PDB entry 1HBX | X-ray diffraction, 3.15 A resolution | chains B and G of the 5 polymer chains in the assembly

== Chain B ==
Name: Serum response factor
Source organism: Homo sapiens
Notes: fragment: core residues 132-223
Reference sequence: P11831 (SRF_HUMAN); numbering as in UniProt (aligned over 132-223)
Chain sequence (92 residues; numbered 132 to 223; the number before each row is that of its first residue):
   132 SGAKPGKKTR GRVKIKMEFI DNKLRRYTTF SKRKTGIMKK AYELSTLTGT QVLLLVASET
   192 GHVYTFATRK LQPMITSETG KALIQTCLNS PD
Unresolved in the structure: 132-137
Swiss-Prot annotation at these positions:
  - DNA-binding region: Gly133 to Pro222
Reported in the primary citation:
  - binding site for the 26-nt DNA strand: Lys139
  - binding site for the 26-nt DNA strand: Thr191
  - conformationally variable residues (side-chain flip): Tyr158, His193
  - binding site for the 26-nt DNA strand: Lys139, Thr191

== Chain G ==
Name: Ets-domain protein elk-4
Source organism: Homo sapiens
Reference sequence: P28324 (ELK4_HUMAN); numbering as in UniProt (aligned over 2-156)
Chain sequence (157 residues; each row starts with the number of its first residue; numbering starts at 0):
     0 GSDSAITLWQ FLLQLLQKPQ NKHMICWTSN DGQFKLLQAE EVARLWGIRK NKPNMNYDKL
    60 SRALRYYYVK NIIKKVNGQK FVYKFVSYPE ILNMDPMTVG RIEGDCESLN FSEVSSSSKD
   120 VENGGKDKPP QPGAKTSSRN DYIHSGLYSS FTLNSLN
Unresolved in the structure: 0-1, 94-136
Swiss-Prot annotation at these positions:
  - DNA-binding region: Ile5 to Val85 (ETS)
Reported in the primary citation:
  - binding site for the 26-nt DNA strand: Arg138
  - binding site for the 26-nt DNA strand: Asn139
  - contacts within the chain: Tyr141-Tyr147 (hydrophobic contact), Ile142-Tyr147 (hydrophobic contact), Tyr141-Ile142 (hydrophobic contact)
  - conformationally variable residues (order/disorder transition): Asp2 to Trp8, Ile90 to Met93, Asp94 to Ser136
  - specificity-determining residues: Val68 (citing earlier work)

== How chain B and chain G interact ==
Pairs across the interface (27; chain B residue first):
  Lys165(B) with Tyr147(G)
  Thr166(B) with Asn139(G); Tyr141(G)
  Met169(B) with Tyr141(G), hydrophobic
  Lys170(B) with Arg138(G)
  Tyr173(B) with Asp140(G), hydrogen bond; Tyr141(G), hydrophobic
  Gly192(B) with Thr151(G); Leu152(G), hydrogen bond (backbone-backbone)
  His193(B) with Phe150(G)
  Val194(B) with Ser149(G); Phe150(G), hydrogen bond (backbone-backbone); Leu152(G), hydrophobic
  Tyr195(B) with Tyr147(G); Ser148(G); Ser149(G)
  Thr196(B) with Leu146(G); Tyr147(G); Ser148(G), hydrogen bond (backbone-backbone); Phe150(G)
  Phe197(B) with Leu146(G), hydrophobic
  Ala198(B) with Leu146(G), hydrogen bond (backbone-backbone)
  Arg200(B) with Leu146(G)
  Gln216(B) with Leu155(G); Asn156(G)
  Leu219(B) with Leu152(G), hydrophobic
  Asn220(B) with Leu152(G)
Other interface residues (no listed pair), chain B (22 interface residues in all): Lys163, Gly167, Thr199, Gln203, Ile206, Lys212
Other interface residues (no listed pair), chain G (14 interface residues in all): Ser144
The authors on this interface:
  - pairs named by the authors: Met169(B)-Tyr141(G), Val194(B)-Phe150(G) (hydrophobic contact)
  - interface residues, chain B: Lys170(B), Tyr173(B), Asn220(B)
  - interface residues, chain G: Ser137(G), Tyr141(G), Gly145(G), Leu146(G)

== Summary ==
Chain B and chain G form an interface of 22 and 14 residues respectively, with 5 hydrogen bonds. Among the
polar pairs are Tyr173(B)-Asp140(G), Gly192(B)-Leu152(G) and Val194(B)-Phe150(G). The authors report a contact
between Met169(B) and Tyr141(G); a hydrophobic contact between Val194(B) and Phe150(G). The paper reports a
binding site for the 26-nt DNA strand at Lys139(B), Thr191(B) and Arg138(G) among others; interface residues
Lys170(B), Tyr173(B) and Ser137(G) among others.
Here chain B is Serum response factor and chain G is Ets-domain protein elk-4, both from Homo sapiens. Entry
1HBX (Ternary Complex of SAP-1 and SRF with specific SRE DNA) was determined by X-ray diffraction.
